PDB entry 5JAC | X-ray diffraction, 1.18 A resolution | chain A

Chain A:
Protein: Ferritin, middle subunit
Organism: Lithobates catesbeiana
Notes: EC 1.16.3.1
Reference sequence: P07798 (FRI2_LITCT); residues 0-175 here correspond to UniProt positions 1-176 (UniProt number = residue number + 1)
Amino-acid sequence (176 residues; row label = number of the first residue in the row; numbering starts at 0):
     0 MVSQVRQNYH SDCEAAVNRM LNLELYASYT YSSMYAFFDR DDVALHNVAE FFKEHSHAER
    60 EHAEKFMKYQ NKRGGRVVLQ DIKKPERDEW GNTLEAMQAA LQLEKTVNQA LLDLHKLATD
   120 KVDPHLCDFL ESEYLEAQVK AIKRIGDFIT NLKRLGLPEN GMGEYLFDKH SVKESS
Not modelled in the structure: 0, 174-175
Construct notes: engineered mutation Ala57 (Glu58 in P07798), Ala136 (Glu137 in P07798), Ala140 (Asp141 in P07798)
Curated features (UniProtKB/Swiss-Prot):
  - binding site (Fe cation): Glu23, Glu58, His61, Glu103, Gln137
Bound ions: Mg2+ near Ser10 (its only coordinating residue here); Fe2+ site 1: Glu23, Glu58, His61; Fe2+ site 2: Glu58, Glu103; Fe2+ site 3 near His169 (its only coordinating residue here)

In short:
The Fe2+ site 1 is built by Glu23, Glu58 and His61. The Fe2+ site 2 is built by Glu58 and Glu103. UniProt
lists 5 Fe cation-binding residues.
Chain A is Ferritin, middle subunit (Lithobates catesbeiana); the structure, Sixty minutes iron loaded Rana
Catesbeiana H' ferritin variant E57A/E136A/D140A, was determined by X-ray diffraction together with 5J8S,
5J8W, 5J93 and 5J9V from the same study.
